1ZAW - chains U and V of the 7 polymer chains in the assembly; structure by X-ray diffraction, 2.30 A resolution.

# Chain U (and V)
Protein: 50S ribosomal protein L7/L12
Source organism: Thermotoga maritima
Notes: fragment: N-terminal domain; chain V of this document is another copy of the same molecule, construct and numbering; everything in this record applies to it too
UniProtKB: P29396 (RL7_THEMA); residue numbers follow UniProt; this construct covers 1-30
Sequence (30 residues; each row starts with the number of its first residue):
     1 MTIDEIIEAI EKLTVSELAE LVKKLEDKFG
Differences from the reference sequence: modified residue (1)
Modified residues: Mse1 (selenomethionine; parent Met)

# Chain U / chain V interface
Contacting residue pairs - 25 pairs, chain U then chain V:
  Mse1(U) with Mse1(V), hydrophobic; A9(V), hydrophobic
  I3(U) with E17(V); E20(V); L21(V), hydrophobic
  D4(U) with K24(V), salt bridge
  I6(U) with A9(V)
  I7(U) with L21(V), hydrophobic; K24(V); L25(V), hydrophobic; K28(V)
  A9(U) with Mse1(V), hydrophobic; I6(V), hydrophobic
  I10(U) with I6(V), hydrophobic
  E11(U) with K28(V), salt bridge; F29(V)
  L13(U) with Mse1(V)
  E17(U) with I3(V)
  E20(U) with I3(V)
  L21(U) with I3(V), hydrophobic; I7(V), hydrophobic
  K24(U) with I3(V); D4(V); I7(V)
  K28(U) with E11(V), salt bridge
Interface residues without a listed pair, chain U (15 interface residues in all): L25
Interface residues without a listed pair, chain V (16 interface residues in all): I10, L13

# Overview
The interface between chain U and chain V involves 15 residues on one side and 16 on the other; the contacts
include 3 salt bridges. Among the polar pairs are D4(U)-K24(V) and E11(U)-K28(V).
Both chains are 50S ribosomal protein L7/L12 (Thermotoga maritima). Entry 1ZAW (Ribosomal Protein L10-L12(NTD)
Complex, Space Group P212121, Form A) was determined by X-ray diffraction together with 1ZAV and 1ZAX from the
same study.
